PDB entry 5IWY | X-ray diffraction, 1.99 A resolution | chains A and B of the 3 polymer chains in the assembly

== Chain A (and B) ==
Molecule: 2-C-methyl-D-erythritol 2,4-cyclodiphosphate synthase
Organism: Bacillus subtilis (strain 168)
Notes: EC 4.6.1.12; chain B of this document is another copy of the same molecule, construct and numbering; everything in this record applies to it too
UniProt: Q06756 (ISPF_BACSU); residues 1-158 here = UniProt positions 1-158
Chain sequence (158 residues; row label = number of the first residue in the row):
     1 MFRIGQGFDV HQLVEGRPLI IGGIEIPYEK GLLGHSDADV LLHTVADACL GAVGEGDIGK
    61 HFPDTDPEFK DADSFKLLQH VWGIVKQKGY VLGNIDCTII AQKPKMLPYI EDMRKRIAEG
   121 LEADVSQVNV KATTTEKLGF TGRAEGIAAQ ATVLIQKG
Metal / ion sites: Mg2+ near Asp9 (its only coordinating residue here)
Residues lining bound ligands:
  - cytidine-5'-monophosphate (C5P), molecule 1: Asp57, Ile58, Gly59, Lys60
  - cytidine-5'-monophosphate (C5P), molecule 2: Ala101, Gln102, Pro104, Lys105, Met106, Leu107, Ala132, Thr133, Thr134, Glu136
Swiss-Prot annotation at these positions:
  - binding site (4-CDP-2-C-methyl-D-erythritol 2-phosphate): Asp9 to His11, His35, Ser36, Asp57 to Gly59, Phe62 to Asp66, Ala101 to Leu107, Thr133 to Glu136, Phe140, Arg143
  - binding site (a divalent metal cation): Asp9, His11, His43
  - site (Transition state stabilizer): His35, Thr134
What the authors report for this chain:
  - Mg2+ coordination: Asp9, His11, His43
  - binding site for cytidine-5'-monophosphate: Asp57, Gly59, Ala101, Pro104, Met106, Leu107, Thr133, Thr134

== Interface between chain A and chain B ==
Pairs across the interface - 40 pairs, chain A then chain B:
  Phe2(A) with Phe2(B), hydrophobic; Leu154(B)
  Arg3(A) with Asn94(B); Ser126(B), hydrogen bond (side chain-backbone); Gln127(B)
  Ile4(A) with Ile4(B), hydrophobic; Asn94(B), hydrogen bond (backbone-side chain); Thr152(B); Leu154(B), hydrophobic
  Gly5(A) with Asp96(B)
  Gln6(A) with Asp96(B), hydrogen bond (backbone-side chain); Cys97(B); Thr98(B), hydrogen bond; Lys131(B), hydrogen bond (backbone-side chain); Gln150(B), hydrogen bond (side chain-backbone); Ala151(B); Thr152(B), hydrogen bond
  Phe8(A) with Ile100(B), hydrophobic; Thr133(B); Gln150(B)
  Asp9(A) with Thr133(B)
  Val10(A) with Thr135(B); Glu136(B)
  Gln12(A) with Glu136(B), hydrogen bond (side chain-backbone); Leu138(B)
  Asp47(A) with Lys131(B)
  Gly51(A) with Asp96(B); Asn129(B)
  Ala52(A) with Asn94(B)
  Gly54(A) with Arg114(B), hydrogen bond (backbone-side chain); Asn129(B)
  Glu55(A) with Asn129(B), hydrogen bond (backbone-side chain)
  Gly56(A) with Asn129(B), hydrogen bond (backbone-side chain); Lys131(B)
  Asp57(A) with Lys131(B); Ala132(B)
  Phe140(A) with Leu138(B), hydrophobic; Gly139(B)
  Glu145(A) with Leu138(B)
  Gln150(A) with Gln150(B)
Also at the interface, not in a pair above, chain A (23 interface residues in all): His11, Ala48, Leu50, Gly146
Also at the interface, not in a pair above, chain B (23 interface residues in all): Val153

== Overview ==
Chain A and chain B each contribute 23 residues to their interface; the contacts include 11 hydrogen bonds.
Polar pairs include Arg3(A)-Ser126(B), Ile4(A)-Asn94(B) and Gln6(A)-Asp96(B). Chain A binds
cytidine-5'-monophosphate. The paper reports a binding site for cytidine-5'-monophosphate at Asp57(A),
Gly59(A) and Ala101(A) among others; Mg2+ coordination by Asp9(A), His11(A) and His43(A).
Both chains are 2-C-methyl-D-erythritol 2,4-cyclodiphosphate synthase (Bacillus subtilis (strain 168)). Entry
5IWY (Crystal structure of 2-C-methyl-D-erythritol 2,4-cyclodiphosphate synthase from Bacillus subtitis
complexed with CMP and Mg2+) was determined by X-ray diffraction (same publication as 5IWX).
